Entry 8ILW (X-ray diffraction, 2.71 A resolution); this record covers chains A and C of the 3 polymer chains in the assembly.

== Chain A ==
Molecule: 16-nt DNA strand
Sequence (16 nucleotides; row label = number of the first residue in the row):
     1 CAACACTTAA TCCAAA

== Chain C ==
Molecule: LMX1A factor
Organism: Homo sapiens
UniProt: A0A7K7QDL0 (A0A7K7QDL0_POEAT); residues 196-255 here correspond to UniProt positions 195-254 (UniProt number = residue number - 1)
Amino-acid sequence (60 residues; each row starts with the number of its first residue):
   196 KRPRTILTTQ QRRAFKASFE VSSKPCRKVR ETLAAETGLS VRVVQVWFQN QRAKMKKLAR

== Chain A / chain C interface ==
Residue-residue contacts (11):
  DC6(A) - Arg222(C)  salt bridge to the phosphate
  DC6(A) - Arg225(C)  salt bridge to the phosphate
  DT7(A) - Lys219(C)  phosphate contact
  DT7(A) - Gln244(C)  base contact
  DT7(A) - Arg247(C)  salt bridge to the phosphate
  DT8(A) - Lys219(C)  salt bridge to the phosphate
  DT8(A) - Gln244(C)  base contact
  DT8(A) - Arg247(C)  salt bridge to the phosphate
  DC13(A) - Arg199(C)  hydrogen bond to the base
  DA14(A) - Arg199(C)  hydrogen bond to the base
  DA15(A) - Arg199(C)  hydrogen bond to the sugar
Also at the interface, not in a pair above, chain A (7 interface residues in all): DA5
Also at the interface, not in a pair above, chain C (8 interface residues in all): Lys196, Pro220

== Overview ==
7 residues of chain A and 8 residues of chain C are in contact; the contacts include 3 hydrogen bonds and 5
salt bridges. Polar pairs include DC13(A)-Arg199(C), DA14(A)-Arg199(C) and DA15(A)-Arg199(C).
Chain A is a 16-nt DNA strand and chain C is LMX1A factor (Homo sapiens); the structure, Transcription factor
LMX1a homeobox domain in complex with Pitx3 promoter, was determined by X-ray diffraction.
